Entry 6X04 (X-ray diffraction, 2.68 A resolution); this record covers chains B and E of the 12 polymer chains in the assembly.

== Chain B ==
Protein: Vhh-SAN5
Organism: Vicugna pacos
Notes: antibody fragment or engineered binder
Chain sequence (118 residues; row label = number of the first residue in the row):
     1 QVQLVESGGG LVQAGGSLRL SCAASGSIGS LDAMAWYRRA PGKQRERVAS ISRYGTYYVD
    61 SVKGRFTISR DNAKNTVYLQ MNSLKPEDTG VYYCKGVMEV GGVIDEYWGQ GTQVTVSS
Not modelled in the structure: 1, 118

== Chain E ==
Protein: Nucleoporin NUP133
Organism: Saccharomyces cerevisiae (strain ATCC 204508 / S288c)
Reference sequence: P36161 (NU133_YEAST); numbering as in UniProt (aligned over 55-481)
Chain sequence (428 residues; numbered 54 to 481; the number before each row is that of its first residue):
    54 GFDNSKVFTE NNRYIVKTLQ TDYSSGFSND DELNGYIDMQ IGYGLVNDHK KVYIWNIHST
   114 QKDTPYITVP FRSDDNDEIA VAPRCILTFP ATMDESPLAL NPNDQDETGG LIIIKGSKAI
   174 YYEDINSINN LNFKLSEKFS HELELPINSS GGEKCDLMLN CEPAGIVLST NMGRIFFITI
   234 RNSMGKPQLK LGKLLNKPFK LGIWSKIFNT NSSVVSLRNG PILGKGTRLV YITTNKGIFQ
   294 TWQLSATNSH PTKLIDVNIY EAILESLQDL YPFAHGTLKI WDSHPLQDES SQLFLSSIYD
   354 SSCNETYYIL STIIFDSSSN SFTIFSTYRL NTFMESITDT KFKPKIFIPQ MENANDTNEV
   414 TSILVMFPNA VVITQVNSKL DSSYSMRRKW EDIVSLRNDI DIIGSGYDSK SLYVLTKQMG
   474 VLQFFVKE
Not modelled in the structure: 54-59, 73-85, 111-118, 123-135, 144-162, 182-189, 251-264, 274-278, 301-303, 404-414, 429-441
Differences from the reference sequence: expression tag (54)

== Interface between chain B and chain E ==
Residue-residue contacts - 21 pairs, chain B then chain E:
  Ser7(B) with Glu444(E)
  Gly8(B) with Thr385(E); Glu444(E), hydrogen bond (backbone-backbone)
  Gly9(B) with Glu444(E); Asp445(E); Ile446(E), hydrogen bond (backbone-backbone)
  Gly10(B) with Tyr67(E); Ile446(E)
  Leu11(B) with Phe61(E), hydrophobic; Thr62(E); Tyr67(E); Ile446(E), hydrogen bond (backbone-backbone); Val447(E); Ser448(E), hydrogen bond (backbone-backbone)
  Val12(B) with Ser448(E)
  Gln13(B) with Ser448(E), hydrogen bond (side chain-backbone); Leu449(E); Arg450(E)
  Leu18(B) with Ile446(E), hydrophobic
  Arg19(B) with Glu358(E), salt bridge; Met387(E), hydrogen bond
Interface residues without a listed pair, chain B (12 interface residues in all): Glu6, Thr112, Thr115
Interface residues without a listed pair, chain E (15 interface residues in all): Lys442, Trp443

== Summary ==
12 residues of chain B and 15 residues of chain E are in contact, with 6 hydrogen bonds and 1 salt bridge.
Among the polar pairs are Arg19(B)-Glu358(E), Gln13(B)-Ser448(E) and Arg19(B)-Met387(E).
Here chain B is Vhh-SAN5 (Vicugna pacos) and chain E is Nucleoporin NUP133 (Saccharomyces cerevisiae (strain
ATCC 204508 / S288c)). Entry 6X04 (Nup133 (aa55-481) from S. cerevisiae bound by VHH-SAN5) was determined by
X-ray diffraction (same publication as 6X02, 6X03 and 6X05).
